2XVP - chain A; structure by X-ray diffraction, 2.00 A resolution.

Chain A:
Name: Class III chitinase CHIA1
Source organism: Aspergillus fumigatus
Notes: EC 3.2.1.14
UniProtKB: B0Y2Y2 (B0Y2Y2_ASPFC); residues 29-337 here = UniProt positions 29-337
Chain sequence (310 residues; row label = number of the first residue in the row):
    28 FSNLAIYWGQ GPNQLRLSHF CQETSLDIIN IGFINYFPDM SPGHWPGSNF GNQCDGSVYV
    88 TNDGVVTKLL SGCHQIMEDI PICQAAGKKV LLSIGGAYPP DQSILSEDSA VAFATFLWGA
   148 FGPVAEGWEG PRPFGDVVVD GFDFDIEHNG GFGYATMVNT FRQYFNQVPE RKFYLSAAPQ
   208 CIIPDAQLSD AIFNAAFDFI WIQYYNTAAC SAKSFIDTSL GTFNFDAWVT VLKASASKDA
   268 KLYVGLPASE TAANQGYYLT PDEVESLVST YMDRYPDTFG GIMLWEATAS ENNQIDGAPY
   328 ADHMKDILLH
Cystine bridges: Cys48-Cys110, Cys81-Cys100, Cys208-Cys237
Differences from the reference sequence: expression tag (28)
From the paper describing this entry:
  - conformationally variable residues (side-chain flip): Tyr125

Overview:
From the paper: conformational variability at Tyr125.
Chain A is Class III chitinase CHIA1 (Aspergillus fumigatus); the structure, ChiA1 from Aspergillus fumigatus,
apostructure, was determined by X-ray diffraction, deposited together with 2XVN and 2XUC.
